Entry 3FOZ (X-ray diffraction, 2.50 A resolution); this record covers chains A and B of the 4 polymer chains in the assembly.

# Chain A (and B)
Protein: tRNA delta(2)-isopentenylpyrophosphate transferase
Source organism: Escherichia coli K-12
Notes: EC 2.5.1.8; chain B of this document is another copy of the same molecule, construct and numbering; everything in this record applies to it too
Reference sequence: P16384 (MIAA_ECOLI); residue numbers follow UniProt; this construct covers 1-316
Sequence (316 residues; row label = number of the first residue in the row):
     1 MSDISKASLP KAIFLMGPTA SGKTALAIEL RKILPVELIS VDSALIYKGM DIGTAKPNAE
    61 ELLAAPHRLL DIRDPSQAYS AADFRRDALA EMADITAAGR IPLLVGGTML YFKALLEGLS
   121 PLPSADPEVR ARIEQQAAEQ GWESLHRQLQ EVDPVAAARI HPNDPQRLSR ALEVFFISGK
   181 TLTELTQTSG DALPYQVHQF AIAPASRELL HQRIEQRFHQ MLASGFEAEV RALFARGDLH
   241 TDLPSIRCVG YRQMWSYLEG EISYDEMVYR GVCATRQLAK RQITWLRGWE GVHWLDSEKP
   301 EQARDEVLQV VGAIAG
Unresolved in the structure: 1-6, 312-316 (chain B: 1-8, 312-316)
Curated features (UniProtKB/Swiss-Prot):
  - region: D42 to L45 (Interaction with substrate tRNA), S120 to S124 (Interaction with substrate tRNA), Q166 to R170 (Interaction with substrate tRNA), S206 to E229 (Interaction with isopentenylpyrophosphate transferase), R247 to R252 (Interaction with substrate tRNA), K280 to R287 (Interaction with substrate tRNA)
  - binding site (ATP): G17 to T24
  - binding site (substrate): T19 to T24
  - site: T108 (Interaction with substrate tRNA), R130 (Interaction with substrate tRNA), K280 (Required for specificity towards tRNA substrates containing a purine at position 29)
From the paper describing this entry:
  - binding site for tRNA(Phe): D42, S43, T54, T108, S120, L122, S124, R130, Q166, R167, R170, R247, R252, K280, R281
  - contacts within the chain: R130-E173, P123-R170 (hydrogen bond)
  - catalytic residues: D42 (citing earlier work)
  - mutagenesis - K280A: abolished catalytic activity (citing earlier work)
  - specificity-determining residues: K280 (proposed by the authors, not directly observed)

# Chain A / chain B interface
Residue-residue contacts - 14 pairs, chain A then chain B:
  R231(A) - Y264(B)
  R231(A) - D265(B)  salt bridge
  F234(A) - A223(B)  hydrophobic
  Y257(A) - H219(B)  hydrogen bond
  L258(A) - H219(B)
  L258(A) - A223(B)
  E259(A) - Q220(B)
  G260(A) - Q216(B)
  G260(A) - H219(B)
  G260(A) - Q220(B)  hydrogen bond (backbone-side chain)
  E261(A) - Q216(B)
  I262(A) - Q216(B)
  S263(A) - Q212(B)
  S263(A) - Q216(B)
Other interface residues (no listed pair), chain A (10 interface residues in all): E227

# Overview
The interface between chain A and chain B involves 10 residues on one side and 7 on the other; the contacts
include 2 hydrogen bonds and 1 salt bridge. Polar pairs include R231(A)-D265(B), Y257(A)-H219(B) and
G260(A)-Q220(B). From the paper: the catalytic residue D42(A); K280A of chain A abolishes catalytic activity.
Chain A and chain B are both tRNA delta(2)-isopentenylpyrophosphate transferase (Escherichia coli K-12); the
structure, Structure of E. coli Isopentenyl-tRNA transferase in complex with E. coli tRNA(Phe), was determined
by X-ray diffraction.
